Entry 9DXC (electron microscopy, 3.10 A resolution); this record covers chains B and C of the 4 polymer chains in the assembly.

== Chain B ==
Name: Tubulin beta chain
From: Sus scrofa
UniProtKB: P02554 (TBB_PIG); residues 1-445 here = UniProt positions 1-445
Sequence (445 residues; row label = number of the first residue in the row):
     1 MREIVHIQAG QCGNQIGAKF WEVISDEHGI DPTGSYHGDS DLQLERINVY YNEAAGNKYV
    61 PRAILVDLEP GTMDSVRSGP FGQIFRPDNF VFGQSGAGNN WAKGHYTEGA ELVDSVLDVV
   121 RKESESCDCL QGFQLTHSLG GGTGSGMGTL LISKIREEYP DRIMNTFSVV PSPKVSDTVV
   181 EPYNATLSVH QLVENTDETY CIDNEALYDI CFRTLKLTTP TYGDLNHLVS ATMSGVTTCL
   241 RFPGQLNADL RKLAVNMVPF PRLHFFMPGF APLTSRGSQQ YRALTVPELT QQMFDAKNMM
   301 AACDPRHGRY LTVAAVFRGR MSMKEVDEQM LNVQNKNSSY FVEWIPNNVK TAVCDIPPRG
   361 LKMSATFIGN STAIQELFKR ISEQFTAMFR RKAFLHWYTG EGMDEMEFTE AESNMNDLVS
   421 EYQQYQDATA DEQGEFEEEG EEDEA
Unresolved in the structure: 427-445
Residues lining bound ligands: GDP (guanosine-5'-diphosphate): Gly-10, Gln-11, Cys-12, Gln-15, Ile-16, Asn-99, Ser-138, Gly-140, Gly-141, Gly-142, Thr-143, Gly-144, Val-169, Asp-177, Glu-181, Asn-204, Tyr-222, Leu-225, Asn-226
Curated features (UniProtKB/Swiss-Prot):
  - motif: Met-1 to Ile-4 (MREI motif)
  - binding site (GTP): Gln-11, Glu-69, Ser-138, Gly-142, Thr-143, Gly-144, Asn-204, Asn-226
  - binding site (Mg(2+)): Glu-69
  - modified residue: Ser-40 (Phosphoserine), Lys-58 (N6-acetyllysine), Ser-172 (Phosphoserine), Thr-285 (Phosphothreonine), Thr-290 (Phosphothreonine), Arg-318 (Omega-N-methylarginine), Glu-438 (5-glutamyl polyglutamate)
  - cross-link (Glycyl lysine isopeptide (Lys-Gly)): Lys-58 (interchain with G-Cter in ubiquitin), Lys-324 (interchain with G-Cter in ubiquitin)
  - natural variant: His-37 (H37V: In 2nd form), Asn-48 (N48S: In 2nd form), Ala-55 to Asn-57 (sequence variant, change not given here; In 2nd form), Ser-275 (S275A: In 2nd form)

== Chain C ==
Name: Tubulin alpha-1B chain
From: Sus scrofa
UniProtKB: Q2XVP4 (TBA1B_PIG); residue numbers follow UniProt; this construct covers 1-451
Sequence (451 residues; row label = number of the first residue in the row):
     1 MRECISIHVG QAGVQIGNAC WELYCLEHGI QPDGQMPSDK TIGGGDDSFN TFFSETGAGK
    61 HVPRAVFVDL EPTVIDEVRT GTYRQLFHPE QLITGKEDAA NNYARGHYTI GKEIIDLVLD
   121 RIRKLADQCT GLQGFLVFHS FGGGTGSGFT SLLMERLSVD YGKKSKLEFS IYPAPQVSTA
   181 VVEPYNSILT THTTLEHSDC AFMVDNEAIY DICRRNLDIE RPTYTNLNRL ISQIVSSITA
   241 SLRFDGALNV DLTEFQTNLV PYPRIHFPLA TYAPVISAEK AYHEQLSVAE ITNACFEPAN
   301 QMVKCDPRHG KYMACCLLYR GDVVPKDVNA AIATIKTKRS IQFVDWCPTG FKVGINYQPP
   361 TVVPGGDLAK VQRAVCMLSN TTAIAEAWAR LDHKFDLMYA KRAFVHWYVG EGMEEGEFSE
   421 AREDMAALEK DYEEVGVDSV EGEGEEEGEE Y
Unresolved in the structure: 38-46, 438-451
Metal / ion sites: Mg2+: Glu-71 (together with GTP)
Residues lining bound ligands: GTP (guanosine-5'-triphosphate): Gly-10, Gln-11, Ala-12, Gln-15, Asp-69, Glu-71, Asp-98, Ala-99, Ala-100, Asn-101, Ser-140, Gly-142, Gly-143, Gly-144, Thr-145, Gly-146, Ile-171, Thr-179, Glu-183, Asn-206, Tyr-224, Leu-227, Asn-228
Curated features (UniProtKB/Swiss-Prot):
  - motif: Met-1 to Cys-4 (MREC motif)
  - active site: Glu-254
  - binding site (GTP): Gly-10, Gln-11, Ala-12, Gln-15, Glu-71, Ala-99, Ser-140, Gly-143, Gly-144, Thr-145, Gly-146, Thr-179, Glu-183, Asn-206, Tyr-224, Asn-228, Leu-252
  - binding site (Mg(2+)): Glu-71
  - site: Tyr-451 (Involved in polymerization)
  - modified residue: Lys-40 (N6,N6,N6-trimethyllysine), Ser-48 (Phosphoserine), Ser-232 (Phosphoserine), Tyr-282 (3'-nitrotyrosine), Arg-339 (Omega-N-methylarginine), Ser-439 (Phosphoserine), Glu-443 (5-glutamyl polyglutamate), Glu-445 (5-glutamyl polyglutamate), Tyr-451 (3'-nitrotyrosine)
  - cross-link (Glycyl lysine isopeptide (Lys-Gly)): Lys-326 (interchain with G-Cter in ubiquitin), Lys-370 (interchain with G-Cter in ubiquitin)

== Interface between chain B and chain C ==
Contacting residue pairs (56; chain B residue first):
  Gln-11(B) / Ala-247(C)
  Gln-11(B) / Leu-248(C)
  Gln-11(B) / Asn-249(C)
  Pro-70(B) / Met-1(C)  hydrophobic
  Gln-94(B) / Met-1(C)  hydrogen bond (side chain-backbone)
  Ser-95(B) / Gln-133(C)  hydrogen bond (backbone-side chain)
  Gly-98(B) / Glu-254(C)
  Gly-98(B) / Thr-257(C)
  Asn-99(B) / Glu-254(C)
  Asn-99(B) / Lys-352(C)  hydrogen bond
  Lys-174(B) / Lys-336(C)  hydrogen bond (backbone-side chain)
  Val-175(B) / Asn-329(C)
  Val-175(B) / Ile-332(C)  hydrophobic
  Val-175(B) / Ala-333(C)
  Ser-176(B) / Thr-349(C)
  Ser-176(B) / Phe-351(C)
  Asp-177(B) / Leu-248(C)
  Asp-177(B) / Phe-351(C)
  Asp-177(B) / Lys-352(C)
  Asp-177(B) / Val-353(C)
  Thr-178(B) / Asn-258(C)
  Thr-178(B) / Thr-349(C)
  Thr-178(B) / Phe-351(C)  hydrogen bond (backbone-backbone)
  Val-179(B) / Asn-258(C)
  Val-179(B) / Thr-349(C)  hydrogen bond (backbone-side chain)
  Val-179(B) / Gly-350(C)
  Val-179(B) / Phe-351(C)
  Val-180(B) / Thr-257(C)
  Pro-182(B) / Thr-349(C)
  Glu-205(B) / Asn-329(C)  hydrogen bond
  Tyr-208(B) / Pro-325(C)
  Phe-212(B) / Lys-326(C)
  Pro-220(B) / Val-324(C)
  Pro-220(B) / Lys-326(C)
  Tyr-222(B) / Pro-325(C)  hydrophobic
  Gln-384(B) / Pro-348(C)
  Gln-384(B) / Thr-349(C)
  Met-388(B) / Trp-346(C)
  Met-388(B) / Pro-348(C)
  Arg-391(B) / Tyr-262(C)  hydrogen bond (backbone-side chain)
  Arg-391(B) / Trp-346(C)
  Arg-391(B) / Glu-434(C)
  Arg-391(B) / Val-435(C)
  Arg-391(B) / Val-437(C)  hydrogen bond (side chain-backbone)
  Ala-393(B) / Trp-346(C)  hydrophobic
  Phe-394(B) / Thr-257(C)
  Phe-394(B) / Asn-258(C)
  Phe-394(B) / Val-260(C)
  Phe-394(B) / Pro-261(C)  hydrogen bond (backbone-backbone)
  His-396(B) / Pro-261(C)  hydrogen bond (side chain-backbone)
  His-396(B) / Tyr-262(C)
  His-396(B) / Pro-263(C)
  Trp-397(B) / Gln-256(C)
  Trp-397(B) / Thr-257(C)
  Trp-397(B) / Val-260(C)  hydrogen bond (side chain-backbone)
  Glu-401(B) / Lys-163(C)  salt bridge
Also at the interface, not in a pair above, chain B (33 interface residues in all): Glu-69, Gly-71, Lys-103, Thr-219, Ala-387, Lys-392
Also at the interface, not in a pair above, chain C (39 interface residues in all): Arg-2, Thr-130, Gly-131, Asp-251, Thr-253, Ala-314, Asp-345, Cys-347

== In short ==
33 residues of chain B face 39 of chain C across their interface; the contacts include 12 hydrogen bonds and 1
salt bridge. Polar contacts include Glu-401(B)/Lys-163(C), Gln-94(B)/Met-1(C) and Ser-95(B)/Gln-133(C). Bound
to chain B: GDP. Bound to chain C: GTP.
Chain B is Tubulin beta chain and chain C is Tubulin alpha-1B chain, both from Sus scrofa; the structure,
Model of tubulin dimers used for determining the dimer rise in a taxol-stabilized microtubule-HURP complex,
was determined by electron microscopy, deposited together with 9DHZ, 9DI0 and 9DXE.
